Entry 1KX4 (X-ray diffraction, 2.60 A resolution); this record covers chains I and D of the 10 polymer chains in the assembly.

== Chain I ==
Molecule: 5'(ATCTCCAAATATCCCTTGCGGATCGTAGAAAAAGTGTGTCAAACTGCGCTATCAAAGGGAAACTTCAACTGAATTCAGTTGAAGTTTCCCTTTGATAGCGCAGTTTGACACACTTTTTCTACGATCCGCAAGGGATATTTGGAGAT)3' (146-nt DNA)
From: Homo sapiens
Sequence (146 nucleotides; row label = number of the first residue in the row; numbers below 1 keep their minus sign (DA-72 is residue -72)):
   -72 ATCTCCAAAT ATCCCTTGCG GATCGTAGAA AAAGTGTGTC AAACTGCGCT ATCAAAGGGA
   -12 AACTTCAACT GAATTCAGTT GAAGTTTCCC TTTGATAGCG CAGTTTGACA CACTTTTTCT
    48 ACGATCCGCA AGGGATATTT GGAGAT
Bound ions: Mn2+ site 1 near DG-53 (its only coordinating residue here); Mn2+ site 2 near DG-14 (its only coordinating residue here); Mn2+ site 3 near DG27 (its only coordinating residue here)

== Chain D ==
Molecule: histone H2B.2
From: Xenopus laevis
UniProtKB: P02281 (H2B1_XENLA); residues -2 to 122 here correspond to UniProt positions 1-125 (UniProt number = residue number + 3)
Sequence (125 residues; row label = number of the first residue in the row; numbers below 1 keep their minus sign (Pro-2 is residue -2)):
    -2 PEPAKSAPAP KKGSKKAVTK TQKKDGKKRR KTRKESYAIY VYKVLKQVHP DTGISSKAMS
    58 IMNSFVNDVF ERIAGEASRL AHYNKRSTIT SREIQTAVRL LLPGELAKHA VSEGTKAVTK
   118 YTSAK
Not modelled in the structure: -2 to 23
Construct notes: variant Thr29 (Ser32 in P02281)
Swiss-Prot annotation at these positions:
  - modified residue: Lys13 (N6-acetyllysine)

== Chain I / chain D interface ==
Pairs across the interface (21; chain I residue first):
  DC-54(I) with Ile51(D), sugar contact; Ser52(D), phosphate contact; Ser53(D), hydrogen bond to the phosphate
  DG-53(I) with Tyr39(D), phosphate contact; Gly50(D), phosphate contact; Ile51(D), hydrogen bond to the phosphate
  DG-52(I) with Tyr39(D), phosphate contact
  DT-47(I) with Lys24(D), salt bridge to the phosphate
  DA-46(I) with Arg30(D), hydrogen bond to the sugar
  DG-35(I) with Ser84(D), sugar contact
  DT-34(I) with Arg83(D), salt bridge to the phosphate; Ser84(D), hydrogen bond to the phosphate; Thr85(D), hydrogen bond to the phosphate
  DA29(I) with Thr29(D), hydrogen bond to the phosphate
  DG30(I) with Arg26(D), base contact; Arg27(D), sugar contact; Thr29(D), hydrogen bond to the phosphate
  DT31(I) with Lys25(D), phosphate contact; Arg26(D), phosphate contact; Arg27(D), hydrogen bond to the phosphate
  DT32(I) with Lys25(D), salt bridge to the phosphate
Interface residues without a listed pair, chain I (12 interface residues in all): DC-33
Interface residues without a listed pair, chain D (15 interface residues in all): Lys82

== In short ==
12 residues of chain I face 15 of chain D across their interface, with 8 hydrogen bonds and 3 salt bridges.
Among the polar pairs are DA-46(I)-Arg30(D), DC-54(I)-Ser53(D) and DG-53(I)-Ile51(D).
Chain I is
5'(ATCTCCAAATATCCCTTGCGGATCGTAGAAAAAGTGTGTCAAACTGCGCTATCAAAGGGAAACTTCAACTGAATTCAGTTGAAGTTTCCCTTTGATAGCGCAGTTTGACACACTTTTTCTACGATCCGCAAGGGATATTTGGAGAT)3'
(146-nt DNA) (Homo sapiens) and chain D is histone H2B.2 (Xenopus laevis); the structure, X-Ray Structure of
the Nucleosome Core Particle, NCP146b, at 2.6 A Resolution, was determined by X-ray diffraction together with
1KX3 from the same study.
